Entry 8ABZ (electron microscopy, 3.40 A resolution); this record covers chains B and D of the 8 polymer chains in the assembly.

== Chain B ==
Protein: DNA-directed RNA polymerase subunit alpha
Source organism: Escherichia coli K-12
Notes: EC 2.7.7.6
Reference sequence: P0A7Z4 (RPOA_ECOLI); numbering as in UniProt (aligned over 1-329)
Amino-acid sequence (329 residues; each row starts with the number of its first residue):
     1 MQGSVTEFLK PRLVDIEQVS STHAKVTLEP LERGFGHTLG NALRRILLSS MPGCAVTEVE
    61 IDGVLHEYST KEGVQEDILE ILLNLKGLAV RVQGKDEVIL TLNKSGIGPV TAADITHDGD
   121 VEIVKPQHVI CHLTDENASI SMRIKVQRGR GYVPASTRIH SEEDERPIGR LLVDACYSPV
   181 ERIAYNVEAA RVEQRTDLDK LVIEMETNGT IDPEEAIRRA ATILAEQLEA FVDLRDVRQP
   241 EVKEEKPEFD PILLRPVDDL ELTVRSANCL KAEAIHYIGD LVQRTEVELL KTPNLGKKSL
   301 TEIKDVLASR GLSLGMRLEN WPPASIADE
Unresolved in the structure: 1-3, 159-169, 233-329
Swiss-Prot annotation at these positions:
  - region: Glu162 to Glu165 (Required for interaction with Crp at class II promoters)
  - modified residue: Arg265 (ADP-ribosylarginine), Lys297 (N6-acetyllysine), Lys298 (N6-acetyllysine)
  - mutagenesis: Arg45 (R45C: In rpoA112; temperature-sensitive, blocks RNA polymerase assembly), Glu162 to Glu165 (5-fold decrease in CRP-class II promoter-dependent transcription), Glu165 (E165K: 5-fold decrease in CRP-class II promoter-dependent transcription), Arg191 (R191C: In rpoA101; temperature-sensitive)

== Chain D ==
Protein: DNA-directed RNA polymerase subunit beta'
Source organism: Escherichia coli K-12
Notes: EC 2.7.7.6
Reference sequence: C3SIA2 (C3SIA2_ECOLX); residue numbers follow UniProt; this construct covers 1-1406
Amino-acid sequence (1406 residues; row label = number of the first residue in the row):
     1 MKDLLKFLKA QTKTEEFDAI KIALASPDMI RSWSFGEVKK PETINYRTFK PERDGLFCAR
    61 IFGPVKDYEC LCGKYKRLKH RGVICEKCGV EVTQTKVRRE RMGHIELASP TAHIWFLKSL
   121 PSRIGLLLDM PLRDIERVLY FESYVVIEGG MTNLERQQIL TEEQYLDALE EFGDEFDAKM
   181 GAEAIQALLK SMDLEQECEQ LREELNETNS ETKRKKLTKR IKLLEAFVQS GNKPEWMILT
   241 VLPVLPPDLR PLVPLDGGRF ATSDLNDLYR RVINRNNRLK RLLDLAAPDI IVRNEKRMLQ
   301 EAVDALLDNG RRGRAITGSN KRPLKSLADM IKGKQGRFRQ NLLGKRVDYS GRSVITVGPY
   361 LRLHQCGLPK KMALELFKPF IYGKLELRGL ATTIKAAKKM VEREEAVVWD ILDEVIREHP
   421 VLLNRAPTLH RLGIQAFEPV LIEGKAIQLH PLVCAAYNAD FDGDQMAVHV PLTLEAQLEA
   481 RALMMSTNNI LSPANGEPII VPSQDVVLGL YYMTRDCVNA KGEGMVLTGP KEAERLYRSG
   541 LASLHARVKV RITEYEKDAN GELVAKTSLK DTTVGRAILW MIVPKGLPYS IVNQALGKKA
   601 ISKMLNTCYR ILGLKPTVIF ADQIMYTGFA YAARSGASVG IDDMVIPEKK HEIISEAEAE
   661 VAEIQEQFQS GLVTAGERYN KVIDIWAAAN DRVSKAMMDN LQTETVINRD GQEEKQVSFN
   721 SIYMMADSGA RGSAAQIRQL AGMRGLMAKP DGSIIETPIT ANFREGLNVL QYFISTHGAR
   781 KGLADTALKT ANSGYLTRRL VDVAQDLVVT EDDCGTHEGI MMTPVIEGGD VKEPLRDRVL
   841 GRVTAEDVLK PGTADILVPR NTLLHEQWCD LLEENSVDAV KVRSVVSCDT DFGVCAHCYG
   901 RDLARGHIIN KGEAIGVIAA QSIGEPGTQL TMRTFHIGGA ASRAAAESSI QVKNKGSIKL
   961 SNVKSVVNSS GKLVITSRNT ELKLIDEFGR TKESYKVPYG AVLAKGDGEQ VAGGETVANW
  1021 DPHTMPVITE VSGFVRFTDM IDGQTITRQT DELTGLSSLV VLDSAERTAG GKDLRPALKI
  1081 VDAQGNDVLI PGTDMPAQYF LPGKAIVQLE DGVQISSGDT LARIPQESGG TKDITGGLPR
  1141 VADLFEARRP KEPAILAEIS GIVSFGKETK GKRRLVITPV DGSDPYEEMI PKWRQLNVFE
  1201 GERVERGDVI SDGPEAPHDI LRLRGVHAVT RYIVNEVQDV YRLQGVKIND KHIEVIVRQM
  1261 LRKATIVNAG SSDFLEGEQV EYSRVKIANR ELEANGKVGA TYSRDLLGIT KASLATESFI
  1321 SAASFQETTR VLTEAAVAGK RDELRGLKEN VIVGRLIPAG TGYAYHQDRM RRRAAGEAPA
  1381 APQVTAEDAS ASLAELLNAG LGGSDN
Unresolved in the structure: 1-15, 934-947, 1127-1135, 1374-1406
Metal / ion sites: Zn2+ site 1: Cys70, Cys72, Cys85, Cys88; Mg2+: Asp460, Asp462, Asp464 (shared with 1 residue of chain R); Zn2+ site 2: Cys814, Cys888, Cys895, Cys898

== How chain B and chain D interact ==
Residue-residue contacts - 25 pairs, chain B then chain D:
  Leu48(B) - Arg535(D)
  Leu48(B) - Arg538(D)
  Ser49(B) - Ser539(D)  hydrogen bond
  Glu80(B) - Arg551(D)
  Leu83(B) - Val526(D)  hydrophobic
  Leu83(B) - Leu527(D)
  Asn84(B) - Arg551(D)  hydrogen bond
  Lys86(B) - Thr528(D)  hydrogen bond
  Lys86(B) - Glu532(D)  salt bridge
  Tyr152(B) - Glu532(D)  hydrogen bond
  Tyr152(B) - Leu536(D)  hydrophobic
  Tyr152(B) - Leu541(D)
  Pro154(B) - Leu541(D)  hydrophobic
  Cys176(B) - Arg535(D)
  Glu181(B) - Lys531(D)
  Glu181(B) - Arg535(D)  hydrogen bond (backbone-side chain)
  Arg182(B) - Glu534(D)  salt bridge
  Arg182(B) - Met581(D)
  Arg191(B) - Asp410(D)  salt bridge
  Arg191(B) - Asp413(D)  salt bridge
  Glu193(B) - Ala406(D)
  Gln194(B) - Glu443(D)
  Thr196(B) - Lys370(D)
  Thr196(B) - Glu443(D)  hydrogen bond
  Glu206(B) - Lys531(D)  salt bridge
Also at the interface, not in a pair above, chain B (19 interface residues in all): Arg44, Asp174, Val180
Also at the interface, not in a pair above, chain D (21 interface residues in all): Glu404, Trp409, Leu569

== Overview ==
The interface between chain B and chain D involves 19 residues on one side and 21 on the other, with 6
hydrogen bonds and 5 salt bridges. Polar pairs include Lys86(B)-Glu532(D), Arg182(B)-Glu534(D) and
Arg191(B)-Asp410(D). Curated annotation (UniProt) lists 6 mutagenesis sites on chain B.
Chain B is DNA-directed RNA polymerase subunit alpha and chain D is DNA-directed RNA polymerase subunit beta',
both from Escherichia coli K-12; the structure, RNA polymerase at U-rich pause bound to non-regulatory RNA -
pause prone, closed clamp state, was determined by electron microscopy, deposited together with 8ABY, 8AC0,
8AC1, 8AC2, 8ACP and 8AD1.
